PDB entry 1JDP | X-ray diffraction, 2.00 A resolution | chains A and H of the 3 polymer chains in the assembly

# Chain A
Name: Atrial natriuretic peptide clearance receptor
From: Homo sapiens
Reference sequence: P17342 (ANPC_HUMAN); residues -1 to 439 here correspond to UniProt positions 44-484 (UniProt number = residue number + 45)
Amino-acid sequence (441 residues; numbered -1 to 439; the number before each row is that of its first residue; numbers below 1 keep their minus sign (Glu-1 is residue -1)):
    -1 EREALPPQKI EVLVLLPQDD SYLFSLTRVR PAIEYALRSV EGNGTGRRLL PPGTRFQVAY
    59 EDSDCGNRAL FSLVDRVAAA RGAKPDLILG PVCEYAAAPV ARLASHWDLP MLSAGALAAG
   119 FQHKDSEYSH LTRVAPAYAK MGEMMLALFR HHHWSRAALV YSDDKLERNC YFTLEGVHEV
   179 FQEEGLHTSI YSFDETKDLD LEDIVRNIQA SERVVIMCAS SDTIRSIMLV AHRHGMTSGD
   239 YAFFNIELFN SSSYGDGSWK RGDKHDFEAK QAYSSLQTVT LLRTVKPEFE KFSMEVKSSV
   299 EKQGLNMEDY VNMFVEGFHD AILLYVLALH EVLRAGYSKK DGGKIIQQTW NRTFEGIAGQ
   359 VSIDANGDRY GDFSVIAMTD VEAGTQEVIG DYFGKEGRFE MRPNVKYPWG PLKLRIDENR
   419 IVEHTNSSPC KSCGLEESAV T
Unresolved in the structure: -1 to 0, 41-45, 402-439
Swiss-Prot annotation at these positions:
  - binding site (chloride): Ser61, Val90, Cys91
  - glycosylation (N-linked (GlcNAc...) asparagine): Asn41 (complex), Asn248 (high mannose), Asn349 (complex)
Cystine bridges: Cys63-Cys91, Cys168-Cys216
Covalent attachments: N-acetylglucosamine (NAG) linked to Asn248, Asn349

# Chain H
Name: C-type natriuretic peptide
From: Homo sapiens
Reference sequence: P23582 (ANFC_HUMAN); residues 1-22 here correspond to UniProt positions 105-126 (UniProt number = residue number + 104)
Amino-acid sequence (22 residues; numbered 1 to 22; the number before each row is that of its first residue):
     1 GLSKGCFGLK LDRIGSMSGL GC
Unresolved in the structure: 1-4
Cystine bridges: Cys6-Cys22

# How chain A and chain H interact
Residue-residue contacts (44):
  Asn65(A) - Arg13(H)  hydrogen bond
  Tyr93(A) - Arg13(H)
  Tyr93(A) - Ile14(H)
  Tyr93(A) - Gly15(H)
  Tyr93(A) - Ser16(H)
  Tyr93(A) - Met17(H)
  Ala96(A) - Ser16(H)
  Ala96(A) - Met17(H)  hydrophobic
  Arg100(A) - Arg13(H)
  Arg100(A) - Ser16(H)
  Arg100(A) - Met17(H)
  Gly118(A) - Asp12(H)
  Gly118(A) - Met17(H)
  Phe119(A) - Met17(H)
  His121(A) - Asp12(H)  salt bridge
  Glu125(A) - Arg13(H)  salt bridge
  Tyr126(A) - Asp12(H)
  Tyr126(A) - Met17(H)
  Tyr159(A) - Cys6(H)
  Tyr159(A) - Phe7(H)
  Lys163(A) - Lys10(H)
  Lys163(A) - Leu11(H)
  Lys163(A) - Arg13(H)
  Lys163(A) - Ser18(H)
  Arg166(A) - Leu11(H)
  Arg166(A) - Ile14(H)
  Tyr169(A) - Phe7(H)  hydrophobic
  Tyr169(A) - Leu11(H)
  Tyr169(A) - Ile14(H)  hydrophobic
  Tyr169(A) - Leu20(H)
  Tyr169(A) - Gly21(H)  hydrogen bond (side chain-backbone)
  Phe170(A) - Ile14(H)  hydrophobic
  Leu172(A) - Phe7(H)
  Glu173(A) - Phe7(H)
  Glu173(A) - Gly19(H)
  Glu173(A) - Leu20(H)  hydrogen bond (side chain-backbone)
  His176(A) - Phe7(H)
  His176(A) - Gly8(H)  hydrogen bond (side chain-backbone)
  His176(A) - Leu9(H)
  Glu177(A) - Leu9(H)
  Glu177(A) - Leu20(H)
  Gln180(A) - Leu9(H)
  Ile188(A) - Gly5(H)
  Ile188(A) - Cys6(H)
Interface residues without a listed pair, chain A (23 interface residues in all): Pro97, Ala116, Leu164
Interface residues without a listed pair, chain H (18 interface residues in all): Cys22

# Overview
The interface between chain A and chain H involves 23 residues on one side and 18 on the other; the contacts
include 4 hydrogen bonds and 2 salt bridges. Polar pairs include His121(A)-Asp12(H), Glu125(A)-Arg13(H) and
Asn65(A)-Arg13(H). N-acetylglucosamine is covalently linked to Asn248(A) and Asn349(A).
Here chain A is Atrial natriuretic peptide clearance receptor and chain H is C-type natriuretic peptide, both
from Homo sapiens. Entry 1JDP (Crystal Structure of Hormone/Receptor Complex) was determined by X-ray
diffraction together with 1JDN from the same study.
